Entry 7V9K (electron microscopy, 8.10 A resolution (very low resolution: no residue pairs are listed; an interface is given only as per-side residue counts)); this record covers chains e and I of the 34 polymer chains in the assembly.

== Chain e ==
Name: Histone H3.1
Source organism: Homo sapiens
UniProt: P68431 (H31_HUMAN); residues 0-135 here correspond to UniProt positions 1-136 (UniProt number = residue number + 1)
Chain sequence (136 residues; each row starts with the number of its first residue; numbering starts at 0):
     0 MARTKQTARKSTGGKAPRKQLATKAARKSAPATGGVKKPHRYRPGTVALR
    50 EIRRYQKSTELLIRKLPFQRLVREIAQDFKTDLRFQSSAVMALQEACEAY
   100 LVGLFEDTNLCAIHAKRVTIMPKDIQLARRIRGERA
Disordered / not traced: 0-35
UniProt features mapped onto this chain:
  - modified residue: Arg-2 (Asymmetric dimethylarginine), Thr-3 (Phosphothreonine), Lys-4 (Allysine), Gln-5 (5-glutamyl dopamine), Thr-6 (Phosphothreonine), Arg-8 (Citrulline), Lys-9 (N6,N6,N6-trimethyllysine), Ser-10 (ADP-ribosylserine), Thr-11 (Phosphothreonine), Lys-14 (N6-(2-hydroxyisobutyryl)lysine), Arg-17 (Asymmetric dimethylarginine), Lys-18 (N6-(2-hydroxyisobutyryl)lysine), Lys-23 (N6-(2-hydroxyisobutyryl)lysine), Arg-26 (Citrulline), Lys-27 (N6,N6,N6-trimethyllysine), Ser-28 (ADP-ribosylserine), Lys-36 (N6,N6,N6-trimethyllysine), Lys-37 (N6-methyllysine), Tyr-41 (Phosphotyrosine), Lys-56 (N6,N6,N6-trimethyllysine) and 8 more in UniProt
  - lipidation: Lys-18 (N6-decanoyllysine)

== Chain I ==
Molecule: 539-nt DNA strand
Source organism: Homo sapiens
Sequence (539 nucleotides; numbered 1 to 539; the number before each row is that of its first residue):
     1 GGGTTAGGGTTAGGGTTAGGGTTAGGGTTAGGGTTAGGGTTAGGGTTAGG
    51 GTTAGGGTTAGGGTTAGGGTTAGGGTTAGGGTTAGGGTTAGGGTTAGGGT
   101 TAGGGTTAGGGTTAGGGTTAGGGTTAGGGTTAGGGTTAGGGTTAGGGTTA
   151 GGGTTAGGGTTAGGGTTAGGGTTAGGGTTAGGGTTAGGGTTAGGGTTAGG
   201 GTTAGGGTTAGGGTTAGGGTTAGGGTTAGGGTTAGGGTTAGGGTTAGGGT
   251 TAGGGTTAGGGTTAGGGTTAGGGTTAGGGTTAGGGTTAGGGTTAGGGTTA
   301 GGGTTAGGGTTAGGGTTAGGGTTAGGGTTAGGGTTAGGGTTAGGGTTAGG
   351 GTTAGGGTTAGGGTTAGGGTTAGGGTTAGGGTTAGGGTTAGGGTTAGGGT
   401 TAGGGTTAGGGTTAGGGTTAGGGTTAGGGTTAGGGTTAGGGTTAGGGTTA
   451 GGGTTAGGGTTAGGGTTAGGGTTAGGGTTAGGGTTAGGGTTAGGGTTAGG
   501 GTTAGGGTTAGGGTTAGGGTTAGGGTTAGGGTTAGGGTT

== Interface between chain e and chain I ==
At this resolution (8 A) residue pairs are not listed: 16 residues of chain e and 10 of chain I lie at the interface.

== In short ==
16 residues of chain e and 10 residues of chain I are in contact.
Here chain e is Histone H3.1 and chain I is a 539-nt DNA strand, both from Homo sapiens. Entry 7V9K (Telomeric
tetranucleosome) was determined by electron microscopy, deposited together with 7V90, 7V96, 7V9C, 7V9J, 7V9S
and 7VA4.
